Entry 6WQU (X-ray diffraction, 2.41 A resolution); this record covers chains A and C of the 4 polymer chains in the assembly.

Chain A:
Molecule: 15-nt DNA strand
Sequence (15 nucleotides; row label = number of the first residue in the row):
     1 AATCTTTCCC ACGGT

Chain C:
Protein: Recombining binding protein suppressor of hairless
Source organism: Mus musculus
UniProtKB: P31266 (SUH_MOUSE); residues 53-474 here = UniProt positions 53-474
Amino-acid sequence (423 residues; numbered 52 to 474; the number before each row is that of its first residue):
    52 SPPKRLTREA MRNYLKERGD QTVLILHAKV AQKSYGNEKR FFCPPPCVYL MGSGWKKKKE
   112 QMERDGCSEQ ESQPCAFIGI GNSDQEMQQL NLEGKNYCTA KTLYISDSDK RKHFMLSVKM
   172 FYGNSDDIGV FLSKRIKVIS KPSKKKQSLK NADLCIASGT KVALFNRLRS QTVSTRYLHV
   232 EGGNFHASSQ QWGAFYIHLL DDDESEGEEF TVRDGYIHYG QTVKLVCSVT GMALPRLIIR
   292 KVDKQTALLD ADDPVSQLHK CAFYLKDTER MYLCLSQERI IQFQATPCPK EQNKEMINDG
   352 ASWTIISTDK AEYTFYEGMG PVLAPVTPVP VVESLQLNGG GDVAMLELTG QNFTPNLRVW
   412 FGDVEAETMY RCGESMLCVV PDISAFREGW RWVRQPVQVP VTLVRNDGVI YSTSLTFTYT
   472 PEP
Unresolved in the structure: 389-393, 474
Sequence notes: expression tag (52)

Interface between chain A and chain C:
Contacting residue pairs - 19 pairs, chain A then chain C:
  DC4(A) / Lys-196(C)  phosphate contact
  DT5(A) / Ser-194(C)  hydrogen bond to the phosphate
  DT6(A) / Tyr-86(C)  sugar contact
  DT6(A) / Ser-191(C)  hydrogen bond to the phosphate
  DT6(A) / Lys-192(C)  base contact
  DT7(A) / Lys-84(C)  salt bridge to the phosphate
  DT7(A) / Tyr-86(C)  hydrogen bond to the phosphate
  DT7(A) / Ser-191(C)  base contact
  DT7(A) / Lys-192(C)  base contact
  DC8(A) / Tyr-86(C)  phosphate contact
  DC8(A) / Asp-158(C)  phosphate contact
  DC9(A) / Arg-91(C)  base contact
  DC12(A) / Gln-222(C)  base contact
  DG13(A) / Arg-220(C)  sugar contact
  DG13(A) / Gln-222(C)  hydrogen bond to the base
  DG14(A) / Arg-220(C)  salt bridge to the phosphate
  DG14(A) / Gln-222(C)  hydrogen bond to the sugar
  DG14(A) / Val-224(C)  phosphate contact
  DT15(A) / Val-224(C)  sugar contact
Other interface residues (no listed pair), chain A (11 interface residues in all): DC10
Other interface residues (no listed pair), chain C (12 interface residues in all): Glu-89

Overview:
Chain A and chain C form an interface of 11 and 12 residues respectively, with 5 hydrogen bonds and 2 salt
bridges. Polar contacts include DG13(A)/Gln-222(C), DG14(A)/Gln-222(C) and DT5(A)/Ser-194(C).
Chain A is a 15-nt DNA strand and chain C is Recombining binding protein suppressor of hairless (Mus
musculus); the structure, CSL (RBPJ) bound to Notch3 RAM and DNA, was determined by X-ray diffraction.
